Entry 5H8I (X-ray diffraction, 1.97 A resolution); this record covers chains A and C of the 8 polymer chains in the assembly.

[Chain A (and C)]
Name: N-carbamoylputrescine amidohydrolase
From: Medicago truncatula
Notes: EC 3.5.1.53; chain C of this document is another copy of the same molecule, construct and numbering; everything in this record applies to it too
UniProt: G7ITU5 (G7ITU5_MEDTR); residue numbers follow UniProt; this construct covers 1-301
Chain sequence (304 residues; numbered -2 to 301; the number before each row is that of its first residue; numbers below 1 keep their minus sign (Ser-2 is residue -2)):
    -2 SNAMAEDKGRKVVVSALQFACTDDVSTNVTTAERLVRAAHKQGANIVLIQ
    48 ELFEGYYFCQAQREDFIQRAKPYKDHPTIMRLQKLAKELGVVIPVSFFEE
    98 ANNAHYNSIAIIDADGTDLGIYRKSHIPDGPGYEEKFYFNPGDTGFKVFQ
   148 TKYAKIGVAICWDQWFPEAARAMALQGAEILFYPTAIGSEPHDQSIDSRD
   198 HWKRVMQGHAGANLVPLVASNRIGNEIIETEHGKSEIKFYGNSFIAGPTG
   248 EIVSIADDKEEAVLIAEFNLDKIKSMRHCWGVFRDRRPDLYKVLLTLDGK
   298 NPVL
Unresolved in the structure: -2 to 3, 189-190 (chain C: -2 to 0)
Sequence notes: expression tag (-2 to 0)
What the authors report for this chain:
  - catalytic residues: Glu48, Lys121, Glu132, Cys158, Trp159, Gln161, Trp162
  - binding site for (4-azanylbutylamino)methanediol: Tyr54, Lys121, Pro125, Asp126, Pro128, Tyr130, Cys158, Trp159, Ala183, Ile184, Glu187, Trp277
  - specificity-determining residues: Glu187
  - self-association interface (contacts with another copy of this molecule): His275 to Leu301
  - allosteric site: Asp194, His198, Glu248 (from molecular simulation)

[Chain A / chain C interface]
Pairs across the interface (23; chain A residue first):
  Ala171(A) with Asn100(C), hydrogen bond (backbone-side chain)
  Leu172(A) with Asn99(C), hydrogen bond (backbone-side chain)
  Gln173(A) with Asn99(C)
  Gly174(A) with Asn99(C)
  Lys271(A) with Gln65(C); Glu97(C), salt bridge
  Ser272(A) with Glu61(C), hydrogen bond; Gln65(C)
  Met273(A) with Glu61(C)
  Arg274(A) with Asn100(C), hydrogen bond
  His275(A) with Ile64(C); Gln65(C), hydrogen bond; Asn99(C); Asn100(C), hydrogen bond; His102(C), hydrogen bond
  Cys276(A) with Glu61(C); Ile64(C), hydrophobic
  Phe280(A) with Asn100(C); Asn137(C), hydrogen bond (backbone-side chain)
  Arg281(A) with Lys133(C); Phe134(C), hydrogen bond (side chain-backbone); Asn137(C), hydrogen bond (backbone-side chain)
  Leu287(A) with Leu301(C), hydrophobic
Interface residues without a listed pair, chain A (14 interface residues in all): Asp286
Interface residues without a listed pair, chain C (14 interface residues in all): Tyr135, Phe136, Pro138

[In short]
The chain A/chain C interface involves 14 residues from each chain; the contacts include 10 hydrogen bonds and
1 salt bridge. Among the polar pairs are Lys271(A)-Glu97(C), Ala171(A)-Asn100(C) and Leu172(A)-Asn99(C). The
paper reports catalytic residues Glu48(A), Lys121(A) and Glu132(A) among others; a binding site for
(4-azanylbutylamino)methanediol at Tyr54(A), Lys121(A) and Pro125(A) among others.
Both chains are N-carbamoylputrescine amidohydrolase (Medicago truncatula). Entry 5H8I (Crystal structure of
Medicago truncatula N-carbamoylputrescine amidohydrolase (MtCPA) in complex with
N-(dihydroxymethyl)putrescine) was determined by X-ray diffraction together with 5H8J, 5H8K and 5H8L from the
same study.
